Entry 4PJ9 (X-ray diffraction, 2.00 A resolution); this record covers chains A and B of the 4 polymer chains in the assembly.

== Chain A ==
Name: Major histocompatibility complex class I-related gene protein
Source organism: Homo sapiens
UniProt: Q95460 (HMR1_HUMAN); residues 1-270 here correspond to UniProt positions 23-292 (UniProt number = residue number + 22)
Amino-acid sequence (271 residues; numbered 0 to 270; the number before each row is that of its first residue; numbering starts at 0):
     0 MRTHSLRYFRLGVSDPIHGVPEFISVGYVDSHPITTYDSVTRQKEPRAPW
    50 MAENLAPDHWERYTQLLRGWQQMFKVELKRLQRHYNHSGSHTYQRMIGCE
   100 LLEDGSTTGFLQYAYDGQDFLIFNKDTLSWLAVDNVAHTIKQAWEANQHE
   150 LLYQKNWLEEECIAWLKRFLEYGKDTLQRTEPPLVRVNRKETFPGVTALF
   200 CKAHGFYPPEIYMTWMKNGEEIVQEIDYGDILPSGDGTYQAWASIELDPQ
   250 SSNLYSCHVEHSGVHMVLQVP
Not modelled in the structure: 190-193, 247-251
Construct notes: initiating methionine (0); engineered mutation S261 (Cys283 in Q95460)
Disulfide bonds: C98-C161, C200-C256
Glycans and other covalent adducts: compound 2LJ linked to K43
Residues lining bound ligands: 2LJ (1-deoxy-1-({2,6-dioxo-5-[(E)-propylideneamino]-1,2,3,6-tetrahydropyrimidin-4-yl}amino)-D-ribitol): Y7, F8, R9, S24, T34, H58, Y62, L66, W69, R94, I96, Y152, Q153, W156
Curated features (UniProtKB/Swiss-Prot):
  - binding site (5-(2-oxoethylideneamino)-6-(D-ribitylamino)uracil): R9, S24, K43, R94, Y152, Q153
  - binding site (5-(2-oxopropylideneamino)-6-(D-ribitylamino)uracil): R9, S24, K43, R94, Y152, Q153
  - binding site (7-hydroxy-6-methyl-8-(1-D-ribityl)lumazine): R9, S24, K43, R94, Y152, Q153
  - binding site (8-(9H-purin-6-yl)-2-oxa-8-azabicyclo[3.3.1]nona-3,6-diene-4,6-dicarbaldehyde): R9, K43, H58, R94
  - binding site (2-amino-4-oxopteridine-6-carbaldehyde): K43
  - binding site (pyridoxal): K43
  - glycosylation: N85 (N-linked (GlcNAc...) asparagine)
Reported in the primary citation:
  - mutagenesis - K43A (Tm50 46 degC): decreased stability in response to 2LJ

== Chain B ==
Name: Beta-2-microglobulin
Source organism: Homo sapiens
UniProt: P61769 (B2MG_HUMAN); residues 1-99 here correspond to UniProt positions 21-119 (UniProt number = residue number + 20)
Amino-acid sequence (100 residues; numbered 0 to 99; the number before each row is that of its first residue; numbering starts at 0):
     0 MIQRTPKIQVYSRHPAENGKSNFLNCYVSGFHPSDIEVDLLKNGERIEKV
    50 EHSDLSFSKDWSFYLLYYTEFTPTEKDEYACRVNHVTLSQPKIVKWDRDM
Not modelled in the structure: 98-99
Construct notes: initiating methionine (0)
Disulfide bonds: C25-C80
Metal / ion sites: Na+: N83, H84, L87
Curated features (UniProtKB/Swiss-Prot):
  - modified residue: Q2 (Pyrrolidone carboxylic acid)
  - glycosylation: I1 (N-linked (Glc) (glycation) isoleucine), K19 (N-linked (Glc) (glycation) lysine), K41 (N-linked (Glc) (glycation) lysine), K48 (N-linked (Glc) (glycation) lysine), K58 (N-linked (Glc) (glycation) lysine), K91 (N-linked (Glc) (glycation) lysine), K94 (N-linked (Glc) (glycation) lysine)

== Chain A / chain B interface ==
Contacting residue pairs (47; chain A residue first):
  R6(A) - K58(B)
  F8(A) - F56(B)  hydrophobic
  F8(A) - S57(B)
  L10(A) - F56(B)  hydrophobic
  L10(A) - F62(B)  hydrophobic
  I16(A) - D34(B)
  V25(A) - F56(B)  hydrophobic
  Y27(A) - S55(B)
  Y27(A) - F56(B)  hydrogen bond (side chain-backbone)
  R46(A) - D53(B)  salt bridge
  T91(A) - H31(B)
  Q93(A) - H31(B)  hydrogen bond
  Q93(A) - W60(B)  hydrogen bond (side chain-backbone)
  Q93(A) - F62(B)
  R94(A) - W60(B)
  M95(A) - K58(B)
  M95(A) - W60(B)
  Q111(A) - K58(B)
  Q111(A) - W60(B)
  Y112(A) - W60(B)
  A113(A) - W60(B)
  D115(A) - M0(B)
  D115(A) - I1(B)  hydrogen bond (backbone-backbone)
  G116(A) - I1(B)
  G116(A) - H31(B)
  G116(A) - W60(B)
  Q117(A) - M0(B)
  Q117(A) - I1(B)
  D118(A) - W60(B)  hydrogen bond
  R185(A) - P14(B)
  H203(A) - P14(B)
  D229(A) - K6(B)  salt bridge
  D229(A) - Q8(B)
  L231(A) - Q8(B)
  L231(A) - Y10(B)
  L231(A) - Y26(B)  hydrophobic
  P232(A) - Y10(B)  hydrogen bond (backbone-side chain)
  P232(A) - N24(B)
  P232(A) - Y26(B)  hydrophobic
  S233(A) - R12(B)  hydrogen bond (backbone-side chain)
  S233(A) - N24(B)
  G234(A) - R12(B)  hydrogen bond (backbone-side chain)
  D235(A) - R12(B)
  D235(A) - H13(B)
  Q239(A) - Y10(B)
  Q239(A) - S11(B)
  Q239(A) - R12(B)
Also at the interface, not in a pair above, chain A (28 interface residues in all): I23
Also at the interface, not in a pair above, chain B (25 interface residues in all): S33, L54, D59, Y63, L65

== Overview ==
28 residues of chain A face 25 of chain B across their interface, with 8 hydrogen bonds and 2 salt bridges.
Polar pairs include R46(A)-D53(B), D229(A)-K6(B) and Y27(A)-F56(B). Compound 2LJ is covalently linked to
K43(A). The paper reports that K43A of chain A reduces stability in response to 2LJ.
Chain A is Major histocompatibility complex class I-related gene protein and chain B is Beta-2-microglobulin,
both from Homo sapiens; the structure, Structure of human MR1-5-OP-RU in complex with human MAIT TRAJ20 TCR,
was determined by X-ray diffraction, deposited together with 4PJ5, 4PJ7, 4PJ8, 4PJA, 4PJB, 4PJC and 7 further
entries.
